PDB entry 3HBV | X-ray diffraction, 1.95 A resolution | chains P and Z

Chain P:
Name: Secreted protease C
From: Erwinia chrysanthemi
Notes: EC 3.4.24.-
UniProt: P16317 (PRTC_ERWCH); residues 18-479 here = UniProt positions 18-479
Chain sequence (462 residues; each row starts with the number of its first residue):
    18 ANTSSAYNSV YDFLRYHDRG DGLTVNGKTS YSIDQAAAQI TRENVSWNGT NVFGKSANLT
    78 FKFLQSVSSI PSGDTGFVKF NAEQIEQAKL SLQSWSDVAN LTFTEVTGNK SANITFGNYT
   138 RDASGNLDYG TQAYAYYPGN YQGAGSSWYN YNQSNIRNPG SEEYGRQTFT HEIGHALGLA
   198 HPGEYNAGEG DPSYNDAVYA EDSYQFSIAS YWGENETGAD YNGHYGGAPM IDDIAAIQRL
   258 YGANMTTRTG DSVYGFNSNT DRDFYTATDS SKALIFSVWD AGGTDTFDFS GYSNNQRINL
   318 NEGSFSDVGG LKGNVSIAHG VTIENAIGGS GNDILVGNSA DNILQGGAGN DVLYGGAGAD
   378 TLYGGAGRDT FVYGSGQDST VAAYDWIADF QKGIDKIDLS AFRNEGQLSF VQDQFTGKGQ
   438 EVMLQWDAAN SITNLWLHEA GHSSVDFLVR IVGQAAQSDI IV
Unresolved in the structure: 18-60, 199-237
Differences from the reference sequence: engineered mutation Ala226 (Met in P16317)
Ion coordination: Zn2+ site 1: Glu180, His241; Zn2+ site 2: His188, His192, His198; Ca2+ site 1: Arg265, Gly267, Ser269, Asp297, Gly299, Asp302; Ca2+ site 2: Gly300, Asp302, Thr339, Glu341; Ca2+ site 3: Gly346, Gly348, Asp350, Gly363, Ala365, Asp368; Ca2+ site 4: Asn355, Ala357, Asn359, Gly372, Ala374, Asp377; Ca2+ site 5: Gly364, Gly366, Asp368, Gly381, Ala383, Asp386; Ca2+ site 6: Gly373, Gly375, Asp377, Asp395, Asp402; Ca2+ site 7: Gly382, Gly384, Asp386, Gln408, Asp412
UniProt features mapped onto this chain:
  - active site: Glu189
  - binding site (Zn(2+)): His188, His192, Tyr228
  - binding site (Ca(2+)): Arg265, Gly267, Asp297, Gly299, Gly300, Asp302, Thr339, Glu341, Gly346, Gly348, Asp350, Asn355, Ala357, Asn359, Gly363, Gly364, Ala365, Gly366, Asp368, Gly372 and 11 more in UniProt
Reported in the primary citation:
  - mutagenesis - M226A: decreased catalytic activity
  - conformationally variable residues (order/disorder transition, side-chain flip): Ala18 to Asn61, His188, His198, Pro199 to Tyr238
  - Zn2+ coordination: His188, His198

Chain Z:
Name: Uncharacterized peptide
Chain sequence (7 residues; row label = number of the first residue in the row):
     1 AKASQAA

Interface between chain P and chain Z:
Residue-residue contacts - 24 pairs, chain P then chain Z:
  Ser89(P) - Lys2(Z)
  Gly147(P) - Ala7(Z)
  Gln149(P) - Gln5(Z)
  Gln149(P) - Ala6(Z)
  Gln149(P) - Ala7(Z)
  Ala150(P) - Ser4(Z)
  Ala150(P) - Gln5(Z)  hydrogen bond (backbone-backbone)
  Tyr151(P) - Lys2(Z)
  Tyr151(P) - Ala3(Z)
  Tyr151(P) - Ser4(Z)
  Ala152(P) - Ala1(Z)
  Ala152(P) - Lys2(Z)
  Ala152(P) - Ala3(Z)  hydrogen bond (backbone-backbone)
  Tyr153(P) - Ala1(Z)
  Tyr153(P) - Lys2(Z)
  Tyr154(P) - Ala1(Z)  hydrogen bond (backbone-backbone)
  Tyr154(P) - Ala3(Z)
  Tyr158(P) - Ala1(Z)
  Tyr181(P) - Ala6(Z)  hydrogen bond (side chain-backbone)
  Tyr181(P) - Ala7(Z)
  His188(P) - Gln5(Z)
  Glu189(P) - Gln5(Z)
  His192(P) - Ala3(Z)
  His192(P) - Gln5(Z)
Also at the interface, not in a pair above, chain P (16 interface residues in all): Thr148, Gln170, Thr185

Overview:
16 residues of chain P and 7 residues of chain Z are in contact, with 4 hydrogen bonds. Polar pairs include
Tyr181(P)-Ala6(Z), Ala150(P)-Gln5(Z) and Ala152(P)-Ala3(Z). UniProt lists active-site residue Glu189(P), 3
Zn2+-binding residues and 31 Ca2+-binding residues on chain P. From the paper: M226A of chain P reduces
catalytic activity; Zn2+ coordination by His188(P) and His198(P).
Here chain P is Secreted protease C (Erwinia chrysanthemi) and chain Z is Uncharacterized peptide. Entry 3HBV
(PrtC methionine mutants: M226A in-house) was determined by X-ray diffraction, deposited together with 3HB2,
3HBU and 3HDA.
